Entry 7NDO (X-ray diffraction, 1.60 A resolution); this record covers chains A and B.

[Chain A (and B)]
Molecule: Estrogen receptor
From: Homo sapiens
Notes: chain B of this document is another copy of the same molecule, construct and numbering; everything in this record applies to it too
UniProt: P03372 (ESR1_HUMAN); numbering as in UniProt (aligned over 304-548)
Chain sequence (247 residues; row label = number of the first residue in the row):
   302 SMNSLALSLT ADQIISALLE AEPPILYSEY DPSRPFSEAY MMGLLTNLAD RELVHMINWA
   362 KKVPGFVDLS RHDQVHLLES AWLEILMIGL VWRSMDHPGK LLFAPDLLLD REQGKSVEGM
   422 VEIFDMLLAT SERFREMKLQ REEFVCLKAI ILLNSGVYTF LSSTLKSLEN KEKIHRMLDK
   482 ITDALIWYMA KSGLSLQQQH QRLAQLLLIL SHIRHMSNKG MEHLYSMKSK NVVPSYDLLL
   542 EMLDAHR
Disordered / not traced: 302-310, 462-466, 548 (chain B: 302-309, 461-462)
Sequence notes: expression tag (302-303); engineered mutation Ile315 (Met in P03372), Ile316 (Val in P03372), Glu321 (Asp in P03372), Ser334 (Thr in P03372), Tyr341 (Ser in P03372), Lys363 (Arg in P03372), Ser371 (Thr in P03372), Arg372 (Leu in P03372), Ser381 (Cys in P03372), Asp397 (Glu in P03372), Asp407 (Asn in P03372), Glu413 (Asn in P03372), Ser417 (Cys in P03372), Glu433 (Ser in P03372), Glu437 (Met in P03372), Lys439 (Asn in P03372), Arg442 (Gly in P03372), Ala450 (Ser in P03372), Asn471 (Glu in P03372), Glu473 (Asp in P03372), Lys474 (His in P03372), Met478 (Val in P03372), Ala485 (Thr in P03372), Trp488 (His in P03372), Tyr489 (Leu in P03372), Ser493 (Ala in P03372), Ser496 (Thr in P03372), Ser530 (Cys in P03372), Ser536 (Leu in P03372)
Small-molecule neighbours: raloxifene (RAL): Met343, Leu346, Thr347, Leu349, Ala350, Asp351, Glu353, Leu354, Trp383, Leu387, Met388, Leu391, Arg394, Phe404, Met421, Ile424, Leu428, Gly521, His524, Leu525, Lys531, Asn532, Val533, Val534, Pro535, Leu539
What the authors report for this chain:
  - binding site for raloxifene: Glu353, Arg394, Phe404, His524

[Interface between chain A and chain B]
Contacting residue pairs (57):
  Met427(A) - Val458(B)  hydrophobic
  Met427(A) - Tyr459(B)
  Ala430(A) - Tyr459(B)  hydrophobic
  Ala430(A) - Thr460(B)
  Thr431(A) - Tyr459(B)
  Arg434(A) - His476(B)  hydrogen bond
  Ile451(A) - Leu509(B)  hydrophobic
  Asn455(A) - Leu509(B)
  Tyr459(A) - Ala430(B)
  Tyr459(A) - Arg434(B)  hydrogen bond
  Tyr459(A) - Ile510(B)
  Tyr459(A) - His513(B)
  Leu469(A) - Glu433(B)
  His476(A) - Arg434(B)
  His476(A) - Gln506(B)
  Leu479(A) - Gln506(B)
  Asp480(A) - Gln502(B)
  Asp480(A) - Gln506(B)  hydrogen bond
  Thr483(A) - His501(B)
  Thr483(A) - Ala505(B)
  Asp484(A) - Gln498(B)  hydrogen bond
  Asp484(A) - His501(B)  salt bridge
  Asp484(A) - Gln502(B)  hydrogen bond
  Ile487(A) - His501(B)
  Gln498(A) - Asp484(B)  hydrogen bond
  His501(A) - Thr483(B)
  His501(A) - Asp484(B)  salt bridge
  His501(A) - Ile487(B)
  His501(A) - His501(B)  hydrogen bond
  His501(A) - Leu504(B)
  Gln502(A) - Asp484(B)  hydrogen bond
  Leu504(A) - His501(B)
  Ala505(A) - Thr483(B)
  Ala505(A) - Leu508(B)  hydrophobic
  Gln506(A) - His476(B)  hydrogen bond
  Gln506(A) - Asp480(B)  hydrogen bond
  Leu508(A) - Ala505(B)  hydrophobic
  Leu509(A) - Ile451(B)  hydrophobic
  Leu509(A) - Asn455(B)  hydrogen bond (backbone-side chain)
  Ile510(A) - Tyr459(B)
  Leu511(A) - Ser512(B)
  Ser512(A) - Asn455(B)  hydrogen bond
  Ser512(A) - Leu511(B)
  Ser512(A) - Ser512(B)  hydrogen bond (backbone-side chain)
  Ser512(A) - Arg515(B)  hydrogen bond
  His513(A) - Asn455(B)  hydrogen bond (side chain-backbone)
  His513(A) - Gly457(B)
  His513(A) - Tyr459(B)
  His513(A) - Arg515(B)  hydrogen bond
  Arg515(A) - Ser512(B)  hydrogen bond
  Arg515(A) - His513(B)
  Arg515(A) - His516(B)
  His516(A) - Arg515(B)
  His516(A) - Asn519(B)  hydrogen bond
  Asn519(A) - His516(B)  hydrogen bond
  Asn519(A) - Asn519(B)  hydrogen bond
  Glu523(A) - Glu523(B)
Other interface residues (no listed pair), chain A (36 interface residues in all): Asp426, Glu437, Thr460, Lys472, Glu473, Leu497
Other interface residues (no listed pair), chain B (35 interface residues in all): Met427, Glu437, Lys472, Leu479, Leu497

[Overview]
36 residues of chain A and 35 residues of chain B are in contact; the contacts include 20 hydrogen bonds and 2
salt bridges. Polar contacts include Asp484(A)-His501(B), Arg434(A)-His476(B) and Tyr459(A)-Arg434(B). Chain A
binds raloxifene. The paper reports a binding site for raloxifene at Glu353(A), Arg394(A) and Phe404(A) among
others.
Both chains are Estrogen receptor (Homo sapiens). Entry 7NDO (ER-PRS*(-) (L536S, L372R) in complex with
raloxifene) was determined by X-ray diffraction, deposited together with 7NEL and 7NFB.
